9N5F - chains A and I of the 13 polymer chains in the assembly; structure by X-ray diffraction, 3.60 A resolution.

# Chain A
Name: DNA-directed RNA polymerase II subunit RPB1
From: Saccharomyces cerevisiae S288C
Notes: EC 2.7.7.6
UniProtKB: P04050 (RPB1_YEAST); residues 1-1733 here = UniProt positions 1-1733
Amino-acid sequence (1733 residues; numbered 1 to 1733; the number before each row is that of its first residue):
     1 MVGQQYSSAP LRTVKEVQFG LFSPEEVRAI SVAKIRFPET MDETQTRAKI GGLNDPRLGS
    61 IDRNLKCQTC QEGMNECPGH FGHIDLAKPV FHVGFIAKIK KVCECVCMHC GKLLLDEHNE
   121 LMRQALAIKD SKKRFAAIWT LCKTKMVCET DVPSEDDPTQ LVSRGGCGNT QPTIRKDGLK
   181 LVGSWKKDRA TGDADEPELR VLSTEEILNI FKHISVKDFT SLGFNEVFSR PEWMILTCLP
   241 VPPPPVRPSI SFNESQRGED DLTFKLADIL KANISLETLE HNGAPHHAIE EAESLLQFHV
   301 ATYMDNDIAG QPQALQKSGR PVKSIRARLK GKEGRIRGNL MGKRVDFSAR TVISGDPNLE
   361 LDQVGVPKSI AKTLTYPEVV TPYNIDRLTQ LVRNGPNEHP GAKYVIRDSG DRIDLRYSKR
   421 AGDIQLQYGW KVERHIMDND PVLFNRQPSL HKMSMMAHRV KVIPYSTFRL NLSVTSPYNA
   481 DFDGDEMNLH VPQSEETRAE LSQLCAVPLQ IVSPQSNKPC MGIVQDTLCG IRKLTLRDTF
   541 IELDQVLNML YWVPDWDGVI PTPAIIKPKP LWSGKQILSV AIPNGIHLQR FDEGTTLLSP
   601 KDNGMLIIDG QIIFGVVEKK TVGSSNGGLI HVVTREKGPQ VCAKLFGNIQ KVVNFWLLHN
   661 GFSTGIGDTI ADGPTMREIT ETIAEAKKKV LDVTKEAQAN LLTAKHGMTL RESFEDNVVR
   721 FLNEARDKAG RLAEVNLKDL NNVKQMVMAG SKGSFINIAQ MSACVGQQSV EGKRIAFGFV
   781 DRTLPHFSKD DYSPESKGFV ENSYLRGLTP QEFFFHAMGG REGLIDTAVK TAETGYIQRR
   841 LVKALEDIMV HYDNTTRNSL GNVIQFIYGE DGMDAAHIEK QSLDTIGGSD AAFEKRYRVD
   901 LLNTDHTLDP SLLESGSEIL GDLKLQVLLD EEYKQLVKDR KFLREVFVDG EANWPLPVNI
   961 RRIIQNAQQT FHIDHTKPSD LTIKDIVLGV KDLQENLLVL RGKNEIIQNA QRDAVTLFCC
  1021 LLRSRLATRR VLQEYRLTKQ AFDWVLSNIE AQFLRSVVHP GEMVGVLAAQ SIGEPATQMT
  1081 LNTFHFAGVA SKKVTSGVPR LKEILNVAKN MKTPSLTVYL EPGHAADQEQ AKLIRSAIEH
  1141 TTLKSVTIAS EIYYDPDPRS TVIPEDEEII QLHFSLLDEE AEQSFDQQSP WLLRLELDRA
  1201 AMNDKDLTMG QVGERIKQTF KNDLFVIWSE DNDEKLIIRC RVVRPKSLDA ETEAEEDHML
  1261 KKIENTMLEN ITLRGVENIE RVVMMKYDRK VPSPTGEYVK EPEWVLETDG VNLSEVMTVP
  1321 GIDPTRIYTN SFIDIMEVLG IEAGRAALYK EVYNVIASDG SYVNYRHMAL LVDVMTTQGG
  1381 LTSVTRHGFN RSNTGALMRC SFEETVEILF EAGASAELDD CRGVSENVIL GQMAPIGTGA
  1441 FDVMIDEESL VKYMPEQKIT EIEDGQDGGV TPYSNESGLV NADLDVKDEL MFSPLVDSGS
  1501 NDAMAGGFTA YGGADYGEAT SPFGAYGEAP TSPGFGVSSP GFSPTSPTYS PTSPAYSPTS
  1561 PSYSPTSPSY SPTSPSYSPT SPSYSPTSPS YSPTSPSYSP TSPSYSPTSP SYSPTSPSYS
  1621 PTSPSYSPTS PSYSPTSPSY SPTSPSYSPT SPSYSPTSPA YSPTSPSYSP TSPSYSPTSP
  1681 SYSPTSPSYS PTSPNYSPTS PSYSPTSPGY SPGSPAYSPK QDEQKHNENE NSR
Disordered / not traced: 1-2, 154-160, 187-198, 250-256, 1082-1091, 1177-1186, 1244-1256, 1447-1733
Swiss-Prot annotation at these positions:
  - region: Pro248 to Asp260 (Lid loop), Asn306 to Lys323 (Rudder loop), Pro810 to Glu822 (Bridging helix)
  - binding site (Zn(2+)): Cys67, Cys70, Cys77, His80, Cys107, Cys110, Cys148, Cys167
  - binding site (Mg(2+)): Asp481, Asp483, Asp485
  - modified residue: Thr1471 (Phosphothreonine)
  - cross-link (Glycyl lysine isopeptide (Lys-Gly)): Lys695 (interchain with G-Cter in ubiquitin), Lys1246 (interchain with G-Cter in ubiquitin), Lys1350 (interchain with G-Cter in ubiquitin)
  - natural variant: Ser1653 to Pro1659 (deletion: In strain: A364A)
  - mutagenesis: Lys1246 (K1246R: Impairs ubiquitination during transcription stress)
Ion coordination: Zn2+ site 1: Cys67, Cys70, Cys77, His80; Zn2+ site 2: Cys107, Cys167; Mg2+: Asp483, Asp485 (shared with 2 residues of chain R)

# Chain I
Name: DNA-directed RNA polymerase II subunit RPB9
From: Saccharomyces cerevisiae S288C
UniProtKB: P27999 (RPB9_YEAST); numbering as in UniProt (aligned over 1-122)
Amino-acid sequence (122 residues; each row starts with the number of its first residue):
     1 MTTFRFCRDC NNMLYPREDK ENNRLLFECR TCSYVEEAGS PLVYRHELIT NIGETAGVVQ
    61 DIGSDPTLPR SDRECPKCHS RENVFFQSQQ RRKDTSMVLF FVCLSCSHIF TSDQKNKRTQ
   121 FS
Disordered / not traced: 1, 120-122
Swiss-Prot annotation at these positions:
  - zinc finger: Cys7 to Cys32 (C4-type), Ser71 to Thr111 (TFIIS-type)
  - binding site (Zn(2+)): Cys7, Cys10, Cys29, Cys32, Cys75, Cys78, Cys103, Cys106
  - modified residue: Ser40 (Phosphoserine)
Ion coordination: Zn2+ site 1: Cys7, Cys10, Cys29, Cys32; Zn2+ site 2: Cys75, Cys78, Cys106

# Interface between chain A and chain I
Residue-residue contacts (56; chain A residue first):
  Ala697(A) with Met97(I)
  Gln698(A) with Met97(I); Val98(I); Leu99(I); Ser112(I), hydrogen bond (backbone-side chain)
  Ala699(A) with Asp113(I); Gln114(I)
  Asn700(A) with Val98(I); Asp113(I), hydrogen bond; Lys115(I), hydrogen bond (backbone-side chain)
  Leu701(A) with Gln114(I); Lys115(I)
  Thr709(A) with Lys93(I)
  Arg711(A) with Gln87(I), hydrogen bond; Thr95(I), hydrogen bond; Met97(I)
  Phe714(A) with Met97(I), hydrophobic
  Asp781(A) with Arg91(I), salt bridge
  Arg782(A) with Thr67(I)
  Ser788(A) with Thr67(I); Pro69(I)
  Lys789(A) with Asp65(I), salt bridge; Thr67(I), hydrogen bond (backbone-backbone); Leu68(I); Pro69(I)
  Asp790(A) with Phe86(I); Gln87(I), hydrogen bond (side chain-backbone)
  Tyr792(A) with Gln87(I)
  Lys1144(A) with Leu48(I)
  Thr1147(A) with Leu48(I); Ile49(I)
  Ile1148(A) with Glu47(I); Leu48(I), hydrogen bond (backbone-backbone); Ile49(I), hydrogen bond (backbone-backbone)
  Ala1149(A) with His46(I)
  Ser1150(A) with Arg45(I); His46(I), hydrogen bond (backbone-backbone)
  Glu1151(A) with Tyr44(I); Arg45(I), salt bridge
  Ile1152(A) with Leu42(I); Val43(I), hydrogen bond (backbone-backbone); Tyr44(I), hydrogen bond (backbone-backbone)
  Tyr1153(A) with Pro41(I)
  Tyr1154(A) with Glu18(I), hydrogen bond; Asn23(I), hydrogen bond (side chain-backbone); Arg24(I); Leu25(I), hydrophobic; Pro41(I)
  Val1162(A) with Pro41(I), hydrophobic
  Pro1190(A) with Glu18(I)
  Trp1191(A) with Glu18(I), hydrogen bond
  Asp1257(A) with Pro16(I)
  Lys1261(A) with Tyr44(I)
  Glu1264(A) with Tyr44(I); His46(I), salt bridge
  Leu1268(A) with Leu48(I), hydrophobic
Also at the interface, not in a pair above, chain A (32 interface residues in all): Leu710, Pro1156
Also at the interface, not in a pair above, chain I (33 interface residues in all): Gln89, Arg92, Asp94

# Overview
The interface between chain A and chain I involves 32 residues on one side and 33 on the other, with 15
hydrogen bonds and 4 salt bridges. Among the polar pairs are Asp781(A)-Arg91(I), Lys789(A)-Asp65(I) and
Glu1151(A)-Arg45(I).
Chain A is DNA-directed RNA polymerase II subunit RPB1 and chain I is DNA-directed RNA polymerase II subunit
RPB9, both from Saccharomyces cerevisiae S288C; the structure, RNA polymerase II elongation complex with
8-oxoG in syn-conformation with added AMP, was determined by X-ray diffraction (same publication as 9N5B,
9N5C, 9N5D, 9N5E and 9N5G).
